Entry 9FFO (electron microscopy, 3.20 A resolution); this record covers chains B and C of the 6 polymer chains in the assembly.

== Chain B (and C) ==
Name: Gamma-aminobutyric acid receptor subunit beta-3
Source organism: Homo sapiens
Notes: chain C of this document is another copy of the same molecule, construct and numbering; everything in this record applies to it too
UniProtKB: P28472 (GBRB3_HUMAN); residues 1-448 here correspond to UniProt positions 26-473 (UniProt number = residue number + 25)
Amino-acid sequence (395 residues; each row starts with the number of its first residue; note: 107 numbers in that range are skipped by the numbering (no residue carries them; nothing is unmodelled there); numbers below 1 keep their minus sign (Met-53 is residue -53)):
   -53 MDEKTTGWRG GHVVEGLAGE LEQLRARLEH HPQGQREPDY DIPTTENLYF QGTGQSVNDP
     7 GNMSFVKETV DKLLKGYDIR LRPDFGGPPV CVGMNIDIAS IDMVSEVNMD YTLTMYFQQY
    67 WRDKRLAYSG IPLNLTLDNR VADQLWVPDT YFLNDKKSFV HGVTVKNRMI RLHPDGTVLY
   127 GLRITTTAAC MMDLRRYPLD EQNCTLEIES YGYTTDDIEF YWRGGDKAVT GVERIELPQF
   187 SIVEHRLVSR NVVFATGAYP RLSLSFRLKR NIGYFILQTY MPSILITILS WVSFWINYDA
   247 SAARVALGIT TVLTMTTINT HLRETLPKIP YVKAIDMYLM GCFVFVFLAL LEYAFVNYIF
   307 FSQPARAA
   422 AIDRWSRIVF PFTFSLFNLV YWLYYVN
Disordered / not traced: -53 to 7, 448
Construct notes: initiating methionine (-53); expression tag (-52 to 0); linker (308-314)
Disulfide bonds: Cys136-Cys150
Glycans and other covalent adducts: N-acetylglucosamine (NAG) linked to Asn80; glycan linked to Asn149
Ligand contacts: gamma-amino-butanoic acid (ABU): Tyr97, Glu155, Ser156, Tyr157, Phe200, Thr202, Tyr205
Curated features (UniProtKB/Swiss-Prot):
  - binding site (benzamidine): Asp95 to Tyr97, Glu155 to Tyr157, Phe200
  - binding site (4-aminobutanoate): Tyr97, Glu155, Tyr157, Thr202
  - binding site (histamine): Tyr97, Ser156, Tyr157, Thr202
  - glycosylation (N-linked (GlcNAc...) asparagine): Asn8, Asn80, Asn149

== Interface between chain B and chain C ==
Contacting residue pairs (75):
  Met9(B) - Leu27(C)
  Met9(B) - Arg28(C)
  Met9(B) - Phe31(C)
  Met9(B) - Arg71(C)
  Val12(B) - Phe31(C)  hydrophobic
  Lys13(B) - Gly22(C)  hydrogen bond (side chain-backbone)
  Lys13(B) - Asp24(C)
  Val16(B) - Arg26(C)
  Asp17(B) - Arg26(C)  salt bridge
  Leu20(B) - Arg26(C)
  Asp48(B) - Lys102(C)
  Tyr62(B) - Tyr97(C)  hydrogen bond
  Tyr62(B) - Leu99(C)
  Tyr62(B) - Tyr157(C)  hydrophobic
  Thr82(B) - Gly158(C)
  Thr82(B) - Tyr159(C)
  Leu83(B) - Arg26(C)
  Asp84(B) - Ile25(C)
  Arg86(B) - Ile25(C)
  Arg86(B) - Asp89(C)
  Arg86(B) - Leu91(C)
  Val87(B) - Arg26(C)
  Lys103(B) - Lys103(C)
  Phe105(B) - Lys102(C)
  His107(B) - Asp101(C)
  His107(B) - Lys102(C)
  Val109(B) - Thr96(C)
  Val109(B) - Tyr97(C)
  Val109(B) - Ser104(C)
  Val109(B) - Phe105(C)
  Val109(B) - Ile130(C)  hydrophobic
  Thr110(B) - Thr96(C)  hydrogen bond (side chain-backbone)
  Thr110(B) - Leu128(C)
  Thr110(B) - Ile130(C)
  Val111(B) - Asp95(C)
  Asn113(B) - Tyr97(C)
  Asn113(B) - Tyr157(C)
  Arg114(B) - Tyr157(C)
  Met115(B) - Tyr157(C)  hydrophobic
  Arg117(B) - Gly158(C)
  Gly127(B) - Tyr157(C)
  Leu128(B) - Tyr157(C)  hydrogen bond (backbone-side chain)
  Arg129(B) - Tyr97(C)
  Arg129(B) - Phe98(C)  hydrogen bond (side chain-backbone)
  Arg129(B) - Leu99(C)  hydrogen bond (side chain-backbone)
  Arg129(B) - Asp101(C)  salt bridge
  Arg129(B) - Tyr157(C)  hydrogen bond (backbone-side chain)
  Pro184(B) - Tyr277(C)  hydrophobic
  Gln185(B) - Pro276(C)
  Gly219(B) - Val278(C)
  Tyr220(B) - Pro276(C)
  Tyr220(B) - Tyr277(C)  hydrophobic
  Tyr220(B) - Val278(C)
  Leu223(B) - Val278(C)  hydrophobic
  Leu223(B) - Asp282(C)
  Leu223(B) - Met286(C)  hydrophobic
  Gln224(B) - Arg269(C)  hydrogen bond
  Met227(B) - Met286(C)  hydrophobic
  Pro228(B) - Met286(C)  hydrophobic
  Leu231(B) - Phe289(C)  hydrophobic
  Leu231(B) - Val290(C)  hydrophobic
  Leu231(B) - Phe293(C)
  Ile232(B) - Phe289(C)  hydrophobic
  Ile234(B) - Phe293(C)  hydrophobic
  Leu235(B) - Leu296(C)  hydrophobic
  Val238(B) - Ala300(C)  hydrophobic
  Trp241(B) - Tyr304(C)
  Leu253(B) - Ile255(C)  hydrophobic
  Thr256(B) - Ile255(C)
  Thr256(B) - Leu259(C)
  Thr260(B) - Thr262(C)
  Thr263(B) - Thr262(C)
  Thr263(B) - Thr266(C)
  Glu270(B) - Lys274(C)  salt bridge
  Arg428(B) - Tyr304(C)
Other interface residues (no listed pair), chain B (51 interface residues in all): Met49, Leu81, Glu182, Ala249, Leu268
Other interface residues (no listed pair), chain C (59 interface residues in all): Tyr23, Asp30, Asn54, Phe63, Ala88, Val93, Pro94, Asn100, Val106, Met137, Thr202, Tyr205, Val251, Val258, Ile275, Met283, Leu297

== Summary ==
The interface between chain B and chain C involves 51 residues on one side and 59 on the other; the contacts
include 8 hydrogen bonds and 3 salt bridges. Polar pairs include Asp17(B)-Arg26(C), Arg129(B)-Asp101(C) and
Glu270(B)-Lys274(C). Chain B binds gamma-amino-butanoic acid.
Chain B and chain C are both Gamma-aminobutyric acid receptor subunit beta-3 (Homo sapiens); the structure,
Cryo-EM structure of the alpha1beta3 GABA(A) receptor in complex with GABA and Mb25 in the short-lived ...,
was determined by electron microscopy.
